Entry 7AAV (electron microscopy, 4.20 A resolution (low resolution: residue-level contacts below are approximate; hydrogen-bond / salt-bridge calls are withheld)); this record covers chains A and 2 of the 17 polymer chains in the assembly.

Chain A:
Molecule: Pre-mRNA-processing-splicing factor 8
From: Homo sapiens
UniProtKB: Q6P2Q9 (PRP8_HUMAN); numbering as in UniProt (aligned over 1-2335)
Chain sequence (2335 residues; row label = number of the first residue in the row):
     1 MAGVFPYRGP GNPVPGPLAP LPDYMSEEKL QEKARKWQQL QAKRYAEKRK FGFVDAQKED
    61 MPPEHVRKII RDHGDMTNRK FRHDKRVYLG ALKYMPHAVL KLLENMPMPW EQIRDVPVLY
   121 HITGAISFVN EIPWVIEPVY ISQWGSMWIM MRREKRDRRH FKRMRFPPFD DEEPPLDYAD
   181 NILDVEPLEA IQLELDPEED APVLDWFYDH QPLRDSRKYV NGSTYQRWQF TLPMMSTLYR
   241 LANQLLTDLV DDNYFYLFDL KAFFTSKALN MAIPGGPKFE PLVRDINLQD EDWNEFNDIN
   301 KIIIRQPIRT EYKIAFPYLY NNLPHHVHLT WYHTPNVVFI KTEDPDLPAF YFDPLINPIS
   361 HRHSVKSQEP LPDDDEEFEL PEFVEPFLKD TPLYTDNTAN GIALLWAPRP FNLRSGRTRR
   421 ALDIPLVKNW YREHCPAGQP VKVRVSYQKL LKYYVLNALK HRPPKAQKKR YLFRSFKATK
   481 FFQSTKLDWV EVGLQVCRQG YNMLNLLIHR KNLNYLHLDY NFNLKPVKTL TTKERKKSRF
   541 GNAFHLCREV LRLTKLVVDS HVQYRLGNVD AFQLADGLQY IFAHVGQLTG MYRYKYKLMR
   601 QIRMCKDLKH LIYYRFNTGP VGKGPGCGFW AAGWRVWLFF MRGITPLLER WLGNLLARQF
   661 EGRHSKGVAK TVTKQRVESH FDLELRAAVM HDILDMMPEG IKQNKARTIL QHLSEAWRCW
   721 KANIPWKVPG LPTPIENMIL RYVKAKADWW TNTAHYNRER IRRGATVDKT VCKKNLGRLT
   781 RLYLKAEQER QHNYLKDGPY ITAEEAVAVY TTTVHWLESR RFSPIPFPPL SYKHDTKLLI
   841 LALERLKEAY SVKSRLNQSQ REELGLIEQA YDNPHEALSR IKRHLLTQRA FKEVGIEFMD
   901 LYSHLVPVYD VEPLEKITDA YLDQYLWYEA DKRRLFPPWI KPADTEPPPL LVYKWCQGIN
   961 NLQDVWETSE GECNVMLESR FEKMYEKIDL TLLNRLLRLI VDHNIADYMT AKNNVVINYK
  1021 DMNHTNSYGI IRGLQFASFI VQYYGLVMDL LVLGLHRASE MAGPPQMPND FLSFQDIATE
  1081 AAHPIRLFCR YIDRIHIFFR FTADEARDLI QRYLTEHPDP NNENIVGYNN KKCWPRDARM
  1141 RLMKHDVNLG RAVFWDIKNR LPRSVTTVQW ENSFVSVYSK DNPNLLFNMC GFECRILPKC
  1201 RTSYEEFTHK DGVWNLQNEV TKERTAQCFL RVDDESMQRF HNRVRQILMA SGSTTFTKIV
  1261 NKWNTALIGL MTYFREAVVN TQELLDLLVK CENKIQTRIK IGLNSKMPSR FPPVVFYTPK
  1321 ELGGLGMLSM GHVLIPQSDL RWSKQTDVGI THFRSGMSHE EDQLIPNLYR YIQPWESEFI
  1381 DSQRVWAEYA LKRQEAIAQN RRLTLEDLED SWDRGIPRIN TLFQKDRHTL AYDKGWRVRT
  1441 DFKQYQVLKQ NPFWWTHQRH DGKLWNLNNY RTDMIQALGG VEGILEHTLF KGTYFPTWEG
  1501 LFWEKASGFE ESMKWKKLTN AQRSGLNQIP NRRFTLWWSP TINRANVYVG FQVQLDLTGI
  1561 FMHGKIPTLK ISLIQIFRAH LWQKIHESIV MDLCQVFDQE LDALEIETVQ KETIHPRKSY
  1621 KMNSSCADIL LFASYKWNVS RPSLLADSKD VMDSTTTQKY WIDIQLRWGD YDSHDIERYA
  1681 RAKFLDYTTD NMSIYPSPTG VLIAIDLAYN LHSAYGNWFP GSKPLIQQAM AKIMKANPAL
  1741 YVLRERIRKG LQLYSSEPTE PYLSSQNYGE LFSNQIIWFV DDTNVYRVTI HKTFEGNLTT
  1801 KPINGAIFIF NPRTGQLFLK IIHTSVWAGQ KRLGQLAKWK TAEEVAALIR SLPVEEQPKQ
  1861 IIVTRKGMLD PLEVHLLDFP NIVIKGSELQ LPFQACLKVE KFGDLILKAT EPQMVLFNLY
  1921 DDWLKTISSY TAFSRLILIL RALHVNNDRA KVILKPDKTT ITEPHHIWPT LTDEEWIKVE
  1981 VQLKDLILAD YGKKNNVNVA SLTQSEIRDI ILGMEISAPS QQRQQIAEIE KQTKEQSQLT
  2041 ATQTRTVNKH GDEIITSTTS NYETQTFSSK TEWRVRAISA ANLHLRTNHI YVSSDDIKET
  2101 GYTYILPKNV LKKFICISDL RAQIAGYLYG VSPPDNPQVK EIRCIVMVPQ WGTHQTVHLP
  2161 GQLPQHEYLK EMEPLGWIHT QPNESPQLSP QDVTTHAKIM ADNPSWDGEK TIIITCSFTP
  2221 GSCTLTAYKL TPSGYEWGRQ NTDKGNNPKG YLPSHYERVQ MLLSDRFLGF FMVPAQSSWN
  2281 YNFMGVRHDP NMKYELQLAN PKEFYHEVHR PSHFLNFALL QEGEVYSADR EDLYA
Unresolved in the structure: 1-62, 664-676, 1504-1527, 1756-2335
UniProt features mapped onto this chain:
  - region: Met1513 to Leu1526 (Important for branch point selection), Pro2301 to Ala2335 (Required for interaction with EFTUD2 and SNRNP200)
  - modified residue: Ala2 (N-acetylalanine), Ser859 (Phosphoserine), Ser1358 (Phosphoserine), Lys1425 (N6,N6-dimethyllysine), Lys1463 (N6-acetyllysine)
  - natural variant: Pro2301 (P2301T: In RP13), Phe2304 (F2304L: In RP13), His2309 (H2309P: In RP13; H2309R: In RP13), Arg2310 (R2310G: In RP13; R2310K: In RP13), Phe2314 (F2314L: In RP13), Tyr2334 (Y2334N: In RP13)
  - mutagenesis: Val1788 (V1788D: Strongly reduced interaction with RNA), Thr1789 (T1789P: Strongly reduced interaction with RNA)
Residues lining bound ligands: D-chiro inositol hexakisphosphate (KGN): Gln579, His610, Tyr613, Lys623, Gly624, Pro625

Chain 2:
Molecule: U2 snRNA
From: Homo sapiens
Sequence (188 nucleotides; numbered 1 to 188; the number before each row is that of its first residue):
     1 AUCGCUUCUC GGCCUUUUGG CUAAGAUCAA GUGUAGUAUC UGUUCUUAUC AGUUUAAUAU
    61 CUGAUACGUC CUCUAUCCGA GGACAAUAUA UUAAAUGGAU UUUUGGAGCA GGGAGAUGGA
   121 AUAGGAGCUU GCUCCGUCCA CUCCACGCAU CGACCUGGUA UUGCAGUACC UCCAGGAACG
   181 GUGCACCC
Unresolved in the structure: 1-18, 29-188

How chain A and chain 2 interact:
Contacting residue pairs - 12 pairs, chain A then chain 2:
  Asp682(A) with C21(2)
  Ser714(A) with C21(2)
  Trp717(A) with U22(2)
  Lys721(A) with A23(2); A24(2)
  Lys774(A) with U22(2); A23(2)
  Arg781(A) with A24(2)
  Lys1020(A) with A23(2); A24(2); A26(2)
  Asp1021(A) with A24(2)
Other interface residues (no listed pair), chain A (9 interface residues in all): Gln858
Other interface residues (no listed pair), chain 2 (6 interface residues in all): C28

Overview:
Chain A and chain 2 form an interface of 9 and 6 residues respectively. Chain A binds D-chiro inositol
hexakisphosphate. Curated annotation (UniProt) lists 2 mutagenesis sites on chain A.
Chain A is Pre-mRNA-processing-splicing factor 8 and chain 2 is U2 snRNA, both from Homo sapiens; the
structure, Human pre-Bact-2 spliceosome core structure, was determined by electron microscopy, deposited
together with 7ABF and 7ABH.
